7P60 - chains B and G of the 9 polymer chains in the assembly; structure by electron microscopy, 3.80 A resolution.

Chain B:
Name: Volume-regulated anion channel subunit LRRC8A
Source organism: Mus musculus
UniProtKB: Q80WG5 (LRC8A_MOUSE); residues 1-810 here = UniProt positions 1-810
Sequence (810 residues; each row starts with the number of its first residue):
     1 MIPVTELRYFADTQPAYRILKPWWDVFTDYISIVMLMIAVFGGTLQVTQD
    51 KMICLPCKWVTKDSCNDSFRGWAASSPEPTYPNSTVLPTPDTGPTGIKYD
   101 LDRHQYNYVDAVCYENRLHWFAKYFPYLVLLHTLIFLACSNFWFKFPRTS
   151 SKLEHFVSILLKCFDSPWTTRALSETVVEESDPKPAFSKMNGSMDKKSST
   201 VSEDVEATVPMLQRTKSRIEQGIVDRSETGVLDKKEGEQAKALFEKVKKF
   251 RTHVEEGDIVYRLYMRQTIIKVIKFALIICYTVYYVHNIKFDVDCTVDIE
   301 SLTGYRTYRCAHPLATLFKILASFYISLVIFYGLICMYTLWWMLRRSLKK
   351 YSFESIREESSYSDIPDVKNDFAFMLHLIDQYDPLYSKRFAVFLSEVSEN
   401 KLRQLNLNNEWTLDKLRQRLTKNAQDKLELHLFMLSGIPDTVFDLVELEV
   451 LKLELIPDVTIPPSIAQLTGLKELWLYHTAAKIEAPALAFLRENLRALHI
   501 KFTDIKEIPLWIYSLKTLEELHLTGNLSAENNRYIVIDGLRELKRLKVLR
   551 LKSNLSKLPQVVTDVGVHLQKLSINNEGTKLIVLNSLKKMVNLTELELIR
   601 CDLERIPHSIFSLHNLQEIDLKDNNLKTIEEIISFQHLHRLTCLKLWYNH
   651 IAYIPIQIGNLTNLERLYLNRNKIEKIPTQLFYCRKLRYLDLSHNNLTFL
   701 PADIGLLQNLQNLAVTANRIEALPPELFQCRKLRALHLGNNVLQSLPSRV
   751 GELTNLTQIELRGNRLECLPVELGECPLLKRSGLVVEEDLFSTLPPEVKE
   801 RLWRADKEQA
Not modelled in the structure: 1-14, 69-91, 177-229, 809-810
Cystine bridges: Cys54-Cys310, Cys57-Cys65, Cys113-Cys295
UniProt features mapped onto this chain:
  - motif: Leu706, Leu707 (Di-leucine motif)
  - site: Arg103 (Required for anion selectivity)
  - modified residue: Met1 (N-acetylmethionine), Thr200 (Phosphothreonine), Ser202 (Phosphoserine), Thr215 (Phosphothreonine), Ser217 (Phosphoserine)
  - glycosylation (N-linked (GlcNAc...) asparagine): Asn66, Asn83
  - natural variant: Phe443 to Ala810 (deletion: In ebo)
  - mutagenesis: Val40 (V40D: Abolishes activity in hypotonic solution), Thr44 (T44D: Abolishes activity in hypotonic solution), Val47 (V47D: Abolishes activity in hypotonic solution; V47K/N: Impairs activity in hypotonic solution), Thr48 (T48D: Abolishes activity in hypotonic solution; T48W/Y/K/N: Impairs activity in hypotonic solution), Arg103 (R103A: No effect on anion channel activity. Impairs channel selectivity, so that the channel is also permeable to Na(+) ions)

Chain G:
Name: synthetic nanobody Sb4
Source organism: synthetic construct
Notes: antibody fragment or engineered binder
Sequence (154 residues; each row starts with the number of its first residue; numbers below 1 keep their minus sign (Gly-3 is residue -3)):
    -3 GSSSQVQLVESGGGSVQAGGSLRLSCAASGYIYQIEYLGWFRQAPGKERE
    47 GVAALATWNGQTYYADSVKGRFTVSLDNAKNTVYLQMNSLKPEDTALYYC
    97 AAAYEGDTSPLYYEEYGYWGQGTQVTVSAGRAGEQKLISEEDLNSAVDHH
   147 HHHH
Not modelled in the structure: -3 to 0, 125-150
Cystine bridges: Cys22-Cys96

Chain B / chain G interface:
Contacting residue pairs (21; chain B residue first):
  His431(B) with Tyr29(G)
  Phe433(B) with Tyr29(G), hydrophobic
  Glu454(B) with Tyr29(G)
  Tyr477(B) with Glu101(G)
  Lys501(B) with Glu101(G)
  Thr503(B) with Trp54(G)
  Lys552(B) with Glu32(G), salt bridge; Asn55(G), hydrogen bond
  Glu577(B) with Asn55(G); Tyr59(G)
  Ile599(B) with Thr104(G)
  Arg600(B) with Tyr33(G); Tyr59(G), hydrogen bond; Thr104(G)
  Asp623(B) with Thr104(G), hydrogen bond
  Tyr648(B) with Ser105(G), hydrogen bond; Glu110(G), hydrogen bond
  Asn670(B) with Glu110(G)
  Arg671(B) with Tyr108(G)
  His694(B) with Tyr109(G)
  Asn740(B) with Tyr109(G), hydrogen bond
Other interface residues (no listed pair), chain B (18 interface residues in all): Asn526, Asn575
Other interface residues (no listed pair), chain G (15 interface residues in all): Arg45, Gln57, Pro106

In short:
Chain B and chain G form an interface of 18 and 15 residues respectively, with 6 hydrogen bonds and 1 salt
bridge. Polar contacts include Lys552(B)-Glu32(G), Lys552(B)-Asn55(G) and Arg600(B)-Tyr59(G). Curated
annotation (UniProt) lists 5 mutagenesis sites on chain B.
Here chain B is Volume-regulated anion channel subunit LRRC8A (Mus musculus) and chain G is synthetic nanobody
Sb4 (synthetic construct). Entry 7P60 (Structure of homomeric LRRC8A Volume-Regulated Anion Channel in complex
with synthetic nanobody Sb4 at 1:0.5 ratio) was determined by electron microscopy, deposited together with
7P5V, 7P5W, 7P5Y and 7P6K.
